6YS9 - chain A; structure by X-ray diffraction, 1.64 A resolution.

[Chain A]
Name: Magnesium-protoporphyrin methyltransferase
From: Thermosynechococcus elongatus (strain BP-1)
Notes: engineered mutation(s): Truncated at the N-terminus
UniProt: Q8DM52 (Q8DM52_THEEB); residues 2-402 here correspond to UniProt positions 926-1326 (UniProt number = residue number + 924)
Chain sequence (410 residues; each row starts with the number of its first residue):
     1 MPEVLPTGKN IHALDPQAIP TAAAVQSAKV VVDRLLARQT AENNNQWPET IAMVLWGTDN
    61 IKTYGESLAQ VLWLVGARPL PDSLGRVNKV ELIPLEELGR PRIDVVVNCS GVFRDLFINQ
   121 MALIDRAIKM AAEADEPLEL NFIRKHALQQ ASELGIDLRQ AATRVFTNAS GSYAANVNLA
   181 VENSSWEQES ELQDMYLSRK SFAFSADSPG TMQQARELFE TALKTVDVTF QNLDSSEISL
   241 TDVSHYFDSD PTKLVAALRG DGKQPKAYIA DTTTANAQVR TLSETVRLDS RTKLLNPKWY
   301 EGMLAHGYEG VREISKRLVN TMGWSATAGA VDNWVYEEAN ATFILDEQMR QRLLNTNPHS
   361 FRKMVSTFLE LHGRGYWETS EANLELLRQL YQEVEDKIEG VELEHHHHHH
Not modelled in the structure: 1-14, 207-209, 275-278, 403-410
Differences from the reference sequence: initiating methionine (1); expression tag (403-410)
Reported in the primary citation:
  - K+ coordination: Gly111
  - binding site for K+: Ser110

[Summary]
From the paper: a binding site for K+ at Ser110; K+ coordination by Gly111.
Chain A is Magnesium-protoporphyrin methyltransferase (Thermosynechococcus elongatus (strain BP-1)); the
structure, T_926 truncate of ChlH from Thermosynechococcus elongatus at 1.64 A resolution, was determined by
X-ray diffraction together with 6YSG, 6YT0, 6YTJ and 6YTN from the same study.
